PDB entry 6YN0 | X-ray diffraction, 2.40 A resolution | chains A and B

Chain A:
Name: Penicillin-binding protein 1B
Organism: Escherichia coli (strain K12)
Notes: EC 2.4.1.129, 3.4.16.4
Reference sequence: P02919 (PBPB_ECOLI); numbering as in UniProt (aligned over 58-804)
Amino-acid sequence (747 residues; each row starts with the number of its first residue):
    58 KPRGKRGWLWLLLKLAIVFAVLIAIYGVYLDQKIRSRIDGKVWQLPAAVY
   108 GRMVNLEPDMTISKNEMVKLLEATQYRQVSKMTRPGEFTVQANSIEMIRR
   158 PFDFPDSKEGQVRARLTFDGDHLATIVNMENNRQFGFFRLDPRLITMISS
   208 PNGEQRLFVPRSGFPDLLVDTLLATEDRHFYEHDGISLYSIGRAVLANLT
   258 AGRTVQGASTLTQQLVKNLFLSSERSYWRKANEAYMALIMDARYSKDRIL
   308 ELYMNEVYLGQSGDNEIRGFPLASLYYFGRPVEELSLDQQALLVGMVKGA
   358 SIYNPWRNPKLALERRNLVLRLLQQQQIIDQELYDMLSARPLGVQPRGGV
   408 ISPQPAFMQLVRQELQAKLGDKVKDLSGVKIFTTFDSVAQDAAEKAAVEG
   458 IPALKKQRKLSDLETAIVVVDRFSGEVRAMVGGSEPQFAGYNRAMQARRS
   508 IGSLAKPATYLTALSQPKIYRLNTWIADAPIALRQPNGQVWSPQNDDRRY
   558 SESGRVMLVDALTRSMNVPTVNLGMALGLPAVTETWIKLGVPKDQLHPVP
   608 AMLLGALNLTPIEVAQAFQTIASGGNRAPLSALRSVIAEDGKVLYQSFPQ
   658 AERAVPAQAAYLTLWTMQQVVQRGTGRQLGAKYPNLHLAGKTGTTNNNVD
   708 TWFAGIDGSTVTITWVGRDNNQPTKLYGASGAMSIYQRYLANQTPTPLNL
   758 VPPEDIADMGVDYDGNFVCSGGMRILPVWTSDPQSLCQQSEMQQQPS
Disordered / not traced: 58-73, 237-268, 281-283, 400-401, 800-804
Ligand contacts: moenomycin (M0E): Glu233, Gln271, Lys274, Asn275, Lys287, Glu290, Tyr310, Val314, Tyr315, Gln318, Glu323, Val354, Lys355, Gly356, Ala357, Ser358, Ile359
Swiss-Prot annotation at these positions:
  - active site: Glu233 (Proton donor), Ser510 (Acyl-ester intermediate)
  - mutagenesis: Glu233 (E233Q: Loss of wild-type glycan chain elongation activity. No complementation in strain defective in PBP-1b), Asp234 (D234N: 7-fold decrease in catalytic activity. No complementation in strain defective in PBP-1b), Glu290 (E290Q: 11-fold decrease in catalytic activity. Shows complementation activity in strain defective in PBP-1b)
What the authors report for this chain:
  - mutagenesis - T140A, T140A/R141A, T140A/R397A, R141A, R397A: unchanged growth

Chain B:
Name: Cell division protein FtsN
Reference sequence: P29131 (FTSN_ECOLI); residues 75-93 here = UniProt positions 75-93
Amino-acid sequence (19 residues; row label = number of the first residue in the row):
    75 LPPKPEERWRYIKELESRQ
Disordered / not traced: 75-78, 92-93
Swiss-Prot annotation at these positions:
  - mutagenesis: Trp83 (W83L/T: Lack of activity), Tyr85 (Y85S/W: Lack of activity), Leu89 (L89S: Lack of activity)

Interface between chain A and chain B:
Residue-residue contacts (18; chain A residue first):
  Thr140(A) with Glu88(B); Leu89(B), hydrogen bond (side chain-backbone)
  Arg141(A) with Leu89(B); Glu90(B), salt bridge
  Ser343(A) with Glu90(B)
  Leu344(A) with Glu90(B), hydrogen bond (backbone-side chain)
  Asp345(A) with Glu90(B)
  Gln384(A) with Pro79(B); Arg82(B); Trp83(B), hydrogen bond (backbone-side chain)
  Ile385(A) with Trp83(B), hydrogen bond (backbone-side chain); Ile86(B)
  Ile386(A) with Trp83(B); Ile86(B), hydrophobic
  Asp387(A) with Trp83(B)
  Glu389(A) with Lys87(B)
  Leu390(A) with Ile86(B), hydrophobic
  Leu394(A) with Glu90(B)
Interface residues without a listed pair, chain A (14 interface residues in all): Ser137, Leu224
Interface residues without a listed pair, chain B (11 interface residues in all): Glu80, Tyr85, Ser91
Interface features reported in the paper:
  - pairs named by the authors: Thr140(A)-Leu89(B), Arg141(A)-Glu90(B), Leu344(A)-Glu90(B), Gln384(A)-Trp83(B) (hydrogen bond)
  - interface residues, chain A: Leu224(A), Leu344(A), Ile386(A), Leu390(A), Leu394(A)
  - interface residues, chain B: Tyr85(B), Ile86(B), Leu89(B)

Summary:
14 residues of chain A face 11 of chain B across their interface, with 4 hydrogen bonds and 1 salt bridge.
Polar pairs include Arg141(A)-Glu90(B), Thr140(A)-Leu89(B) and Leu344(A)-Glu90(B). The authors report contacts
between Thr140(A) and Leu89(B), Arg141(A) and Glu90(B) and Leu344(A) and Glu90(B); a hydrogen bond between
Gln384(A) and Trp83(B). The paper reports that T140A, T140A/R141A and T140A/R397A of chain A, among others,
leave growth unchanged; interface residues Leu224(A), Leu344(A) and Tyr85(B) among others; 5 substitutions
were tested in all.
Chain A is Penicillin-binding protein 1B (Escherichia coli (strain K12)) and chain B is Cell division protein
FtsN; the structure, Structure of E. coli PBP1b with a FtsN peptide activating transglycosylase activity, was
determined by X-ray diffraction.
